Entry 7K31 (X-ray diffraction, 2.88 A resolution); this record covers chains A and C of the 3 polymer chains in the assembly.

# Chain A
Name: Endonuclease Q
From: Pyrococcus furiosus
UniProt: I6V2I0 (I6V2I0_9EURY); residues 1-395 here = UniProt positions 1-395
Chain sequence (395 residues; numbered 1 to 395; the number before each row is that of its first residue):
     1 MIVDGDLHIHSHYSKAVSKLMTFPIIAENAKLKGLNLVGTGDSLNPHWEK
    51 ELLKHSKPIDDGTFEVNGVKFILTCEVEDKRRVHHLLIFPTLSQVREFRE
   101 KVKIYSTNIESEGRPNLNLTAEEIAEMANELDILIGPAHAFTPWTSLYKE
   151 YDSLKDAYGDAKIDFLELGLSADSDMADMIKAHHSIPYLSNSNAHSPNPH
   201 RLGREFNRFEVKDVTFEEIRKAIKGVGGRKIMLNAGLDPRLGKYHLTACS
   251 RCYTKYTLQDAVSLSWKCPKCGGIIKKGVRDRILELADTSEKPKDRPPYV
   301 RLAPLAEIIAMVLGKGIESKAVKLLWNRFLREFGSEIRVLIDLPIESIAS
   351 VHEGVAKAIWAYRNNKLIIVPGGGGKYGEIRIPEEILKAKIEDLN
Sequence notes: engineered mutation Asn193 (Asp in I6V2I0)
Metal / ion sites: Zn2+ site 1: His8, His10, Glu76, Asn193 (shared with DI14(C) of chain C); Zn2+ site 2: Glu76, His84, His139 (shared with DI14(C) of chain C); Mg2+: Gly169, Leu170, Ala172, Glu205, Leu237, Tyr299; Zn2+ site 3: Cys249, Cys252, Cys268, Cys271
From the paper describing this entry:
  - Mg2+ coordination: Glu205, Tyr299
  - Zn2+ coordination: His8, His10, Glu76, His84, His139
  - mutagenesis - W144A: decreased catalytic activity on dI and AP site-containing DNA substrates (citing earlier work)
  - mutagenesis - K15A: decreased catalytic activity
  - mutagenesis - R82A: decreased catalytic activity on dU, dI, and AP site-containing DNA
  - mutagenesis - K243A: abolished catalytic activity on dI-containing substrate (citing earlier work)
  - mutagenesis - Y244A: decreased catalytic activity (citing earlier work)
  - mutagenesis - Y244F: unchanged catalytic activity (citing earlier work)
  - mutagenesis - S171A: decreased catalytic activity on dU- and dI-containing substrates
  - mutagenesis - S171A: decreased catalytic activity on AP site-containing DNA
  - mutagenesis - E76A, H84A, H139A: abolished catalytic activity (citing earlier work)
  - specificity-determining residues: His139, Gly169, Ser171, Lys243 (proposed by the authors, not directly observed)
  - catalytic residues: His8, His10, Arg114, His195 (proposed by the authors, not directly observed)

# Chain C
Molecule: 27-nt DNA strand
Sequence (27 nucleotides; row label = number of the first residue in the row):
     1 GCAGACCGACGACITGTAGCGAACGAC
Metal / ion sites: Zn2+ site 1: DI14 (shared with His8(A), His10(A), Glu76(A), Asn193(A) of chain A)

# Chain A / chain C interface
Residue-residue contacts (42; chain A residue first):
  His10(A) - DI14(C)  salt bridge to the phosphate
  Lys15(A) - DC13(C)  base contact
  Ala16(A) - DC13(C)  base contact
  Ala16(A) - DT15(C)  sugar contact
  Ala16(A) - DG16(C)  sugar contact
  Ser18(A) - DG16(C)  phosphate contact
  Ser18(A) - DT17(C)  hydrogen bond to the phosphate
  Glu76(A) - DI14(C)  phosphate contact
  Arg82(A) - DG11(C)  base contact
  Arg82(A) - DA12(C)  base contact
  His84(A) - DC13(C)  sugar contact
  His84(A) - DI14(C)  salt bridge to the phosphate
  Arg114(A) - DC13(C)  hydrogen bond to the phosphate
  Arg114(A) - DI14(C)  salt bridge to the phosphate
  His139(A) - DI14(C)  salt bridge to the phosphate
  Thr142(A) - DC13(C)  phosphate contact
  Trp144(A) - DA12(C)  sugar contact
  Trp144(A) - DC13(C)  phosphate contact
  Thr145(A) - DC13(C)  hydrogen bond to the phosphate
  Gly169(A) - DI14(C)  base contact
  Leu170(A) - DI14(C)  base contact
  Ser171(A) - DI14(C)  base contact
  Asn193(A) - DI14(C)  phosphate contact
  Asn193(A) - DT15(C)  phosphate contact
  His195(A) - DC13(C)  phosphate contact
  His195(A) - DI14(C)  salt bridge to the phosphate
  His195(A) - DT15(C)  salt bridge to the phosphate
  His195(A) - DG16(C)  phosphate contact
  Ser196(A) - DG16(C)  phosphate contact
  Ser196(A) - DT17(C)  phosphate contact
  Asn198(A) - DT17(C)  phosphate contact
  Arg201(A) - DG16(C)  salt bridge to the phosphate
  Arg204(A) - DT15(C)  salt bridge to the phosphate
  Lys243(A) - DC13(C)  salt bridge to the phosphate
  Lys243(A) - DI14(C)  base contact
  Lys243(A) - DT15(C)  hydrogen bond to the phosphate
  Tyr244(A) - DA12(C)  sugar contact
  Tyr244(A) - DC13(C)  hydrogen bond to the phosphate
  Tyr244(A) - DI14(C)  base contact
  Arg251(A) - DG11(C)  salt bridge to the phosphate
  Tyr377(A) - DI14(C)  phosphate contact
  Tyr377(A) - DT15(C)  hydrogen bond to the phosphate
Interface residues without a listed pair, chain A (32 interface residues in all): His8, Val17, Leu20, Ala172, Gly242, Ser250, Gly374

# Summary
32 residues of chain A face 7 of chain C across their interface, with 6 hydrogen bonds and 10 salt bridges.
Polar pairs include Ser18(A)-DT17(C), Arg114(A)-DC13(C) and Thr145(A)-DC13(C). From the paper: catalytic
residues His8(A), His10(A) and Arg114(A) among others; E76A, H84A and H139A of chain A abolish catalytic
activity; 10 substitutions were tested in all.
Chain A is Endonuclease Q (Pyrococcus furiosus) and chain C is a 27-nt DNA strand; the structure, Crystal
structure of Endonuclease Q complex with 27-mer duplex substrate with dI at the active site, was determined by
X-ray diffraction (same publication as 7K30, 7K32 and 7K33).
